Entry 6FKJ (X-ray diffraction, 2.15 A resolution); this record covers chains A and F of the 6 polymer chains in the assembly.

[Chain A]
Molecule: Tubulin alpha-1B chain
Organism: Bos taurus
Reference sequence: P81947 (TBA1B_BOVIN); numbering as in UniProt (aligned over 1-451)
Sequence (451 residues; row label = number of the first residue in the row):
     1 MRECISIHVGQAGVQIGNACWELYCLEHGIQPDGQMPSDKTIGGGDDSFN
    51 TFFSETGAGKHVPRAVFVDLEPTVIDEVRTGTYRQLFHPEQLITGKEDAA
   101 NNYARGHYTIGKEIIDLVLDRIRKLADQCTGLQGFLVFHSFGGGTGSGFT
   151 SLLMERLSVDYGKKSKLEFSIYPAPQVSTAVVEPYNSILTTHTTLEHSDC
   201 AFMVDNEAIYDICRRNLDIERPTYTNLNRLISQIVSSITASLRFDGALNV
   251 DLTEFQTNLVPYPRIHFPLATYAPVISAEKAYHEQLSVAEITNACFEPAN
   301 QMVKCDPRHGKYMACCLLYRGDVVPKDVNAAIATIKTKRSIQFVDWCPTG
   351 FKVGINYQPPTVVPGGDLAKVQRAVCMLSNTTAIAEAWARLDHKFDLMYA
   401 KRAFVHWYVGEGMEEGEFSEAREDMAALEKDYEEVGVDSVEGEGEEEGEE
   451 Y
Not modelled in the structure: 439-451
Ion coordination: Ca2+: Asp39, Thr41, Gly44, Glu55
Residues lining bound ligands: GTP (guanosine-5'-triphosphate): Val9, Gly10, Gln11, Ala12, Gln15, Ile16, Asp69, Asp98, Ala99, Ala100, Asn101, Ser140, Gly142, Gly143, Gly144, Thr145, Gly146, Ile171, Pro173, Val177, Ser178, Glu183, Asn206, Tyr224, Leu227, Asn228, Ile231
What the authors report for this chain:
  - binding site for kni-10075: Thr179

[Chain F]
Molecule: Tubulin tyrosine ligase
Organism: Gallus gallus
Reference sequence: E1BQ43 (E1BQ43_CHICK); numbering as in UniProt (aligned over 1-378)
Sequence (384 residues; row label = number of the first residue in the row):
     1 MYTFVVRDENSSVYAEVSRLLLATGQWKRLRKDNPRFNLMLGERNRLPFG
    51 RLGHEPGLVQLVNYYRGADKLCRKASLVKLIKTSPELSESCTWFPESYVI
   101 YPTNLKTPVAPAQNGIRHLINNTRTDEREVFLAAYNRRREGREGNVWIAK
   151 SSAGAKGEGILISSEASELLDFIDEQGQVHVIQKYLEKPLLLEPGHRKFD
   201 IRSWVLVDHLYNIYLYREGVLRTSSEPYNSANFQDKTCHLTNHCIQKEYS
   251 KNYGRYEEGNEMFFEEFNQYLMDALNTTLENSILLQIKHIIRSCLMCIEP
   301 AISTKHLHYQSFQLFGFDFMVDEELKVWLIEVNGAPACAQKLYAELCQGI
   351 VDVAISSVFPLADTGQKTSQPTSIFIKLHHHHHH
Not modelled in the structure: 103-124, 363-371, 381-384
Construct notes: expression tag (379-384)
Ion coordination: Mg2+: Glu331 (together with AMP-PCP)
Residues lining bound ligands: AMP-PCP (ACP; phosphomethylphosphonic acid adenylate ester): Lys74, Ile148, Lys150, Gly154, Gln183, Lys184, Tyr185, Leu186, Lys198, Asp200, Arg202, Arg222, His239, Leu240, Thr241, Asn242, Asp318, Met320, Ile330, Glu331, Asn333

[Chain A / chain F interface]
Contacting residue pairs (24; chain A residue first):
  Gln176(A) - Pro56(F)
  Glu207(A) - His54(F)  salt bridge
  Glu297(A) - His306(F)  salt bridge
  Pro298(A) - Leu307(F)  hydrophobic
  Lys304(A) - His54(F)
  Lys304(A) - His308(F)
  Cys305(A) - His308(F)
  Asp306(A) - Arg66(F)
  Asp306(A) - Leu307(F)
  Arg308(A) - Pro300(F)  hydrogen bond (side chain-backbone)
  Arg308(A) - Ala301(F)  hydrogen bond (side chain-backbone)
  Arg308(A) - Ile302(F)
  Arg308(A) - Ser303(F)  hydrogen bond (side chain-backbone)
  His309(A) - Arg66(F)  hydrogen bond (side chain-backbone)
  His309(A) - Gly67(F)
  His309(A) - Ala301(F)
  Lys338(A) - Pro300(F)
  Ser340(A) - Ala301(F)
  Glu386(A) - Gly50(F)
  Glu386(A) - Arg66(F)  salt bridge
  Arg390(A) - Gly50(F)
  Arg390(A) - His54(F)
  His393(A) - Arg51(F)
  Glu433(A) - Arg46(F)  salt bridge
Interface residues without a listed pair, chain A (16 interface residues in all): Pro175
Interface residues without a listed pair, chain F (15 interface residues in all): Gly53

[In short]
16 residues of chain A and 15 residues of chain F are in contact, with 4 hydrogen bonds and 4 salt bridges.
Among the polar pairs are Glu207(A)-His54(F), Glu297(A)-His306(F) and Glu386(A)-Arg66(F). Ligands of chain A:
GTP. Bound to chain F: AMP-PCP. From the paper: a binding site for kni-10075 at Thr179(A).
Chain A is Tubulin alpha-1B chain (Bos taurus) and chain F is Tubulin tyrosine ligase (Gallus gallus); the
structure, Tubulin-TUB075 complex, was determined by X-ray diffraction, deposited together with 6FKL.
